2XUC - chain A; structure by X-ray diffraction, 2.30 A resolution.

# Chain A
Protein: Chitinase
Source organism: Aspergillus fumigatus
Notes: EC 3.2.1.14
UniProtKB: Q873Y0 (Q873Y0_ASPFU); numbering as in UniProt (aligned over 29-337)
Amino-acid sequence (310 residues; numbered 28 to 337; the number before each row is that of its first residue):
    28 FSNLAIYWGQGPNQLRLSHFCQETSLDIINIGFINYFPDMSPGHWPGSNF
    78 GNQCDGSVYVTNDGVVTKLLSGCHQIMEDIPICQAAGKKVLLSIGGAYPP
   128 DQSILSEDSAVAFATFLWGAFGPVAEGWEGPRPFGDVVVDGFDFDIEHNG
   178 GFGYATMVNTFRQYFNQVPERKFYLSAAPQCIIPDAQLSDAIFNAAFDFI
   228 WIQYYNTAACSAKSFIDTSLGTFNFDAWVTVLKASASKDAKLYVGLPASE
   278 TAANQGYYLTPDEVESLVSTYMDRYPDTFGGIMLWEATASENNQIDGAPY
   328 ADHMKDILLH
Sequence notes: expression tag (28)
Disulfides: Cys48-Cys110, Cys81-Cys100, Cys208-Cys237
Ligand contacts:
  - 1-methyl-3-(N-methylcarbamimidoyl)urea (XRG), molecule 1: Tyr34, Ala124, Asp172, Glu174, Ala205, Gln230, Tyr232, Asn233, Met310, Trp312
  - 1-methyl-3-(N-methylcarbamimidoyl)urea (XRG), molecule 2: Gln37, Phe60, Asn62, Asn76, Gly123, Ala124, Tyr125, Trp312
Curated features (UniProtKB/Swiss-Prot):
  - active site: Glu174 (Proton donor)
From the paper describing this entry:
  - conformationally variable residues (side-chain flip): Tyr125
  - binding site for 1-methyl-3-(N-methylcarbamimidoyl)urea: Gln37, Phe60, Gly122, Ala124, Tyr125, Asp172, Glu174, Tyr232, Trp312
  - catalytic residues: Asp172, Glu174, Trp312

# In short
Ligands of chain A: 1-methyl-3-(N-methylcarbamimidoyl)urea. Curated annotation (UniProt) lists active-site
residue Glu174. From the paper: catalytic residues Asp172, Glu174 and Trp312; a binding site for
1-methyl-3-(N-methylcarbamimidoyl)urea at Gln37, Phe60 and Gly122 among others.
Chain A is Chitinase (Aspergillus fumigatus); the structure, Natural product-guided discovery of a fungal
chitinase inhibitor, was determined by X-ray diffraction, deposited together with 2XVP and 2XVN.
